8SU9 - chains O and P of the 18 polymer chains in the assembly; structure by electron microscopy, 2.83 A resolution.

[Chain O (and P)]
Molecule: Nucleoside triphosphate hydrolase
Organism: Escherichia coli
Notes: chain P of this document is another copy of the same molecule, construct and numbering; everything in this record applies to it too
Reference sequence: A0A822U1Y5 (A0A822U1Y5_ECOLX); residue numbers follow UniProt; this construct covers 1-610
Chain sequence (610 residues; numbered 1 to 610; the number before each row is that of its first residue):
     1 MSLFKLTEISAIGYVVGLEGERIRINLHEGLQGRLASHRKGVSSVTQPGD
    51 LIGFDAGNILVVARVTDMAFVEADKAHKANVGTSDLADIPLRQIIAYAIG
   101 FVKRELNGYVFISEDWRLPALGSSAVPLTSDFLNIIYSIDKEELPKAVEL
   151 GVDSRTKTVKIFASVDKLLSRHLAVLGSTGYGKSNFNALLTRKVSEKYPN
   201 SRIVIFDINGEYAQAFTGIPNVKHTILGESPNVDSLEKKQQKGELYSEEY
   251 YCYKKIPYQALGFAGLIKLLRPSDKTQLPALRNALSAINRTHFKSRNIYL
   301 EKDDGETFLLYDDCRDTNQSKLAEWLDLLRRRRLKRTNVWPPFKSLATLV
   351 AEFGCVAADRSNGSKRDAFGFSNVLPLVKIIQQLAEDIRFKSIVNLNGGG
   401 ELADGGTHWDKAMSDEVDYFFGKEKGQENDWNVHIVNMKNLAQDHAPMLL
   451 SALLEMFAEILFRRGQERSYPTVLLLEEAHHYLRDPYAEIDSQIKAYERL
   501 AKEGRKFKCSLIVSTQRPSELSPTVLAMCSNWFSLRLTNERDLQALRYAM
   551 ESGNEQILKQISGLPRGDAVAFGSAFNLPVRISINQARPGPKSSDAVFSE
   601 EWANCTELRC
Not modelled in the structure: 1-3, 73-88, 605-610 (chain P: 1-2, 72-88, 329-335, 356-373, 485-494, 604-610)
Bound ions: Mg2+: S184 (together with ADP)
Small-molecule neighbours: ADP (adenosine-5'-diphosphate): S178, T179, G180, Y181, G182, K183, S184, N185, R566, G567, I584, N585, Q586

[Chain O / chain P interface]
Contacting residue pairs (32; chain O residue first):
  Q47(O) - W116(P)  hydrogen bond (side chain-backbone)
  Q47(O) - R117(P)
  Q47(O) - L118(P)
  T66(O) - G20(P)
  D67(O) - L18(P)
  D67(O) - E19(P)
  D67(O) - G20(P)
  M68(O) - G17(P)
  M68(O) - L18(P)  hydrogen bond (backbone-backbone)
  F70(O) - V16(P)
  R155(O) - W116(P)
  R389(O) - F462(P)
  K439(O) - K506(P)
  Q443(O) - K502(P)
  Q443(O) - E503(P)
  T538(O) - E551(P)
  T538(O) - S552(P)  hydrogen bond (backbone-backbone)
  N539(O) - Y548(P)
  E540(O) - S552(P)  hydrogen bond
  R541(O) - Y548(P)
  G563(O) - D115(P)
  P565(O) - E114(P)
  V597(O) - D166(P)
  F598(O) - P471(P)  hydrophobic
  F598(O) - R505(P)
  S599(O) - D166(P)  hydrogen bond
  S599(O) - Y198(P)  hydrogen bond
  E601(O) - K425(P)  salt bridge
  E601(O) - K508(P)
  W602(O) - N200(P)
  W602(O) - S201(P)
  W602(O) - P471(P)  hydrogen bond (side chain-backbone)
Interface residues without a listed pair, chain O (27 interface residues in all): P48, A69, R92, T179, I388, R517, R581
Interface residues without a listed pair, chain P (36 interface residues in all): V15, L121, L169, R171, V194, R463, Y470, T472, V473, S510, A527

[In short]
The interface between chain O and chain P involves 27 residues on one side and 36 on the other; the contacts
include 7 hydrogen bonds and 1 salt bridge. Polar pairs include E601(O)-K425(P), Q47(O)-W116(P) and
E540(O)-S552(P). Bound to chain O: ADP.
Both chains are Nucleoside triphosphate hydrolase (Escherichia coli). Entry 8SU9 (E. coli SIR2-HerA complex
(hexamer HerA bound with dodecamer Sir2)) was determined by electron microscopy, deposited together with 8SUW,
8SUB, 8SXX, 8UAE and 8UAF.
